PDB entry 6CL5 | X-ray diffraction, 2.32 A resolution | chains A and C of the 3 polymer chains in the assembly

[Chain A (and C)]
Name: Tail fiber protein
Source organism: Pseudomonas aeruginosa
Notes: fragment: C-terminal domain; chain C of this document is another copy of the same molecule, construct and numbering; everything in this record applies to it too
Reference sequence: Q9KW03 (Q9KW03_PSEAI); residues 323-701 here = UniProt positions 323-701
Amino-acid sequence (384 residues; each row starts with the number of its first residue):
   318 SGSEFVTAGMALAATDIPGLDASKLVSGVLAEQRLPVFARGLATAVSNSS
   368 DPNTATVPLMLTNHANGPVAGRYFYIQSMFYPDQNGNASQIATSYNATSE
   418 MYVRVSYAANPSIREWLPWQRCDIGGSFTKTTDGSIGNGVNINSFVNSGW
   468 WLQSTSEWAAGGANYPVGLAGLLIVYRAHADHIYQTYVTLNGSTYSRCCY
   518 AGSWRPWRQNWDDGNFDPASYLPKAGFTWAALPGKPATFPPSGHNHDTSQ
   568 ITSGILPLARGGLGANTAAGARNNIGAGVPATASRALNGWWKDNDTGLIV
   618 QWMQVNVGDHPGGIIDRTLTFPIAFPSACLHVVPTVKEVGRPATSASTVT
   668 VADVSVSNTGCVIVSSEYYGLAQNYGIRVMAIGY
Disordered / not traced: 318-327
Construct notes: cloning artifact (318-322)
Bound ions: Fe ion: H561, H563 (shared with 2 residues of chain B; H561(C), H563(C) of chain C); Na+: D626, H627, E684, L688, Q690
From the paper describing this entry:
  - Fe ion coordination: H561, H563
  - Mg2+ coordination through a water molecule: V596, D612

[Interface between chain A and chain C]
Residue-residue contacts (279):
  L329(A) with L329(C), hydrophobic
  D333(A) with L329(C)
  P335(A) with L329(C); A330(C); A331(C)
  L337(A) with L337(C), hydrophobic
  K341(A) with A331(C), hydrogen bond (side chain-backbone); I334(C), hydrogen bond (side chain-backbone); P335(C); G336(C); L337(C), hydrogen bond (backbone-backbone)
  L342(A) with L337(C); D338(C); L342(C), hydrophobic
  V343(A) with G336(C); L337(C), hydrogen bond (backbone-backbone)
  S344(A) with L337(C); D338(C), hydrogen bond; A339(C), hydrogen bond (backbone-backbone)
  G345(A) with D338(C), hydrogen bond (backbone-side chain); A339(C)
  V346(A) with A339(C)
  L347(A) with A339(C); L342(C), hydrophobic; L347(C), hydrophobic
  Q350(A) with G345(C); V346(C)
  R351(A) with L342(C); V343(C); S344(C), hydrogen bond (side chain-backbone); G345(C), hydrogen bond (side chain-backbone); V346(C); L347(C), hydrogen bond (backbone-backbone)
  L352(A) with V346(C); L352(C), hydrophobic
  P353(A) with V346(C); L347(C); L352(C), hydrophobic
  F355(A) with A356(C)
  P375(A) with R357(C); G358(C)
  M396(A) with G358(C); L376(C), hydrophobic; Y392(C); Q394(C); T410(C)
  F397(A) with G358(C), hydrogen bond (backbone-backbone); L359(C); A360(C), hydrogen bond (backbone-backbone)
  Y398(A) with A360(C); T361(C); N365(C), hydrogen bond; L378(C), hydrophobic; Y392(C); Y412(C)
  P399(A) with T361(C)
  D400(A) with L359(C)
  Q401(A) with E349(C), hydrogen bond; R357(C), hydrogen bond (side chain-backbone); L359(C)
  N404(A) with Y392(C); Y412(C), hydrogen bond
  A405(A) with Y392(C), hydrogen bond (backbone-side chain)
  S406(A) with Y392(C); T410(C), hydrogen bond; S411(C)
  I408(A) with Q394(C); T410(C); M418(C), hydrophobic
  M418(A) with M418(C), hydrophobic
  V420(A) with S416(C)
  R421(A) with S416(C)
  V422(A) with S411(C); Y412(C); N413(C); T415(C); S416(C)
  Y424(A) with Y412(C), hydrophobic; N413(C)
  L434(A) with A414(C); T415(C); S416(C)
  P435(A) with S416(C), hydrogen bond (backbone-side chain)
  Q437(A) with S416(C); D440(C); I441(C); G442(C)
  R438(A) with D440(C); I441(C), hydrogen bond (backbone-backbone)
  C439(A) with M418(C), hydrophobic; C439(C); D440(C)
  D440(A) with I441(C)
  G442(A) with K447(C)
  G443(A) with I441(C); T446(C); K447(C), hydrogen bond (backbone-backbone)
  S444(A) with I441(C); S444(C), hydrogen bond; F445(C); K447(C)
  F445(A) with F445(C), hydrogen bond (backbone-backbone); T446(C)
  D450(A) with K447(C), salt bridge
  S465(A) with K447(C), hydrogen bond (side chain-backbone)
  Y493(A) with W467(C), hydrophobic; L489(C), hydrophobic; I491(C)
  R494(A) with K447(C); W467(C)
  A495(A) with T449(C); W467(C), hydrophobic; L469(C), hydrophobic
  H499(A) with L469(C); S471(C), hydrogen bond (side chain-backbone)
  Y501(A) with G488(C); V505(C); T506(C); L507(C)
  S513(A) with G509(C)
  C515(A) with L507(C)
  Y517(A) with S471(C), hydrogen bond (side chain-backbone); L507(C), hydrophobic
  R522(A) with L507(C), hydrogen bond (side chain-backbone); N508(C), hydrogen bond
  R525(A) with N508(C), hydrogen bond (side chain-backbone); G509(C); S510(C); D529(C), salt bridge; D530(C), salt bridge; G531(C)
  Q526(A) with D529(C); D530(C), hydrogen bond (backbone-side chain)
  N527(A) with N527(C); W528(C); D529(C)
  W528(A) with W528(C), hydrogen bond (backbone-backbone); D529(C), hydrogen bond (side chain-backbone); D530(C); F533(C), hydrogen bond (side chain-backbone); P535(C)
  F533(A) with F533(C), hydrophobic; P535(C), hydrophobic
  A536(A) with K541(C), hydrogen bond (backbone-side chain)
  S537(A) with P540(C); K541(C), hydrogen bond (backbone-backbone)
  Y538(A) with P535(C); Y538(C); L539(C); P540(C); K541(C)
  L539(A) with L539(C), hydrogen bond (backbone-backbone); K541(C); F544(C), hydrophobic
  G543(A) with F544(C)
  F544(A) with F544(C), hydrophobic
  T545(A) with F544(C)
  W546(A) with W546(C), hydrophobic
  A548(A) with F544(C)
  L549(A) with F544(C), hydrophobic; T545(C); W546(C); L549(C), hydrophobic
  P550(A) with F544(C); T545(C); W546(C), hydrogen bond (backbone-backbone)
  G551(A) with W546(C)
  K552(A) with W546(C)
  P553(A) with W546(C)
  F556(A) with W546(C), hydrophobic; F556(C), hydrophobic
  P557(A) with A554(C); T555(C); F556(C), hydrogen bond (backbone-backbone)
  P558(A) with T555(C); F556(C); P558(C), hydrophobic
  S559(A) with T555(C); F556(C), hydrogen bond (backbone-backbone); P557(C); P558(C)
  H561(A) with P558(C); H561(C), hydrogen bond
  H563(A) with H561(C), hydrogen bond; H563(C), hydrogen bond
  T565(A) with R577(C)
  Q567(A) with H561(C); N562(C); H563(C), hydrogen bond (backbone-backbone)
  I568(A) with H563(C); T565(C)
  T569(A) with N562(C); H563(C), hydrogen bond (backbone-backbone)
  S570(A) with H563(C); D564(C), hydrogen bond; T565(C), hydrogen bond (backbone-backbone)
  G571(A) with D564(C), hydrogen bond (backbone-side chain); T565(C)
  I572(A) with T565(C), hydrogen bond (backbone-side chain)
  L573(A) with T565(C); L573(C), hydrophobic
  L575(A) with L580(C), hydrophobic; N583(C)
  R577(A) with I568(C); T569(C), hydrogen bond (side chain-backbone); S570(C); G571(C), hydrogen bond (side chain-backbone); I572(C); L573(C), hydrogen bond (backbone-backbone)
  G578(A) with G579(C); L580(C), hydrogen bond (backbone-backbone); A582(C)
  G579(A) with L580(C)
  L580(A) with L580(C), hydrophobic
  N591(A) with A585(C)
  I592(A) with A585(C); A588(C), hydrophobic; R589(C), hydrogen bond (backbone-side chain); I592(C), hydrophobic
  G593(A) with R589(C); V596(C); P597(C)
  A594(A) with G595(C); P597(C)
  G595(A) with G595(C), hydrogen bond (backbone-backbone); V596(C); P597(C)
  W608(A) with W608(C), hydrophobic
  D610(A) with A598(C); W608(C), hydrogen bond
  D612(A) with P597(C); A598(C), hydrogen bond (side chain-backbone)
  T613(A) with A598(C); T599(C); A600(C); R602(C), hydrogen bond (backbone-side chain); W608(C), hydrogen bond
  L615(A) with W608(C), hydrophobic
  I631(A) with R658(C); T661(C); S662(C)
  D633(A) with R658(C), salt bridge
  L647(A) with R602(C); A603(C); L604(C); W619(C)
  H648(A) with W619(C); M620(C); R695(C), hydrogen bond; V696(C)
  V649(A) with R695(C)
  V650(A) with V650(C), hydrophobic; T652(C)
  P651(A) with T652(C)
  T667(A) with S664(C), hydrogen bond (side chain-backbone); T667(C); Y685(C), hydrogen bond
  V668(A) with S664(C)
  A669(A) with V653(C); S664(C)
  D670(A) with V653(C), hydrogen bond (backbone-backbone); K654(C); E655(C), hydrogen bond (backbone-backbone); R695(C), salt bridge
  V671(A) with E655(C)
  V681(A) with E655(C); R658(C); S662(C); S664(C)
  S682(A) with S664(C)
  S683(A) with S664(C), hydrogen bond; T665(C); Y685(C), hydrogen bond
  E684(A) with Y685(C)
  Y685(A) with Y685(C), hydrophobic
  M697(A) with M697(C), hydrophobic
  I699(A) with W619(C), hydrophobic; M697(C), hydrophobic
  Y701(A) with R602(C)
Other interface residues (no listed pair), chain A (136 interface residues in all): I334, G336, A356, Q394, S395, S423, G466, H496, P523, W524, P540, S566, A576, G614, V673
Other interface residues (no listed pair), chain C (131 interface residues in all): E417, T472, A487, T511, T584, A594, A663

[In short]
136 residues of chain A and 131 residues of chain C are in contact; the contacts include 65 hydrogen bonds and
5 salt bridges. Among the polar pairs are D450(A)-K447(C), R525(A)-D529(C) and R525(A)-D530(C). From the
paper: Fe ion coordination by H561(A) and H563(A); water-mediated Mg2+ coordination by V596(A) and D612(A).
Chain A and chain C are both Tail fiber protein (Pseudomonas aeruginosa); the structure, Structure of P.
aeruginosa R1 pyocin fiber PALES_06171 comprising C-terminal residues 323-701, was determined by X-ray
diffraction (same publication as 6CL6).
